8SXX - chains A and C of the 12 polymer chains in the assembly; structure by electron microscopy, 3.60 A resolution.

[Chain A (and C)]
Protein: SIR2-like domain-containing protein
From: Escherichia coli
Notes: chain C of this document is another copy of the same molecule, construct and numbering; everything in this record applies to it too
UniProt: A0A7B5N0T7 (A0A7B5N0T7_ECOLX); numbering as in UniProt (aligned over 1-415)
Amino-acid sequence (415 residues; numbered 1 to 415; the number before each row is that of its first residue):
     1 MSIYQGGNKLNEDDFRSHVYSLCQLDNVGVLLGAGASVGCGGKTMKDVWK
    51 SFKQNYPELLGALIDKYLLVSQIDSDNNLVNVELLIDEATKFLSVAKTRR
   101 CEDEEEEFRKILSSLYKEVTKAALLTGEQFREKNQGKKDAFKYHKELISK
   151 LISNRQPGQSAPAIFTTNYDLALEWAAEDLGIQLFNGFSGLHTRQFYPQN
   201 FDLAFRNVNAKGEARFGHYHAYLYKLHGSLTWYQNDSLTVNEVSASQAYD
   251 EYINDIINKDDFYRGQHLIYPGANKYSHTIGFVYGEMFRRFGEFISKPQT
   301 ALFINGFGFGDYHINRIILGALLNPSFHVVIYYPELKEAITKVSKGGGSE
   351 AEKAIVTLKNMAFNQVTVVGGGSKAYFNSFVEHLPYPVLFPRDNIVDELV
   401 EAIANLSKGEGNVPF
Unresolved in the structure: 1, 210-217, 408-415
Small-molecule neighbours: NAD (nicotinamide-adenine-dinucleotide): Gly33, Ala34, Thr44, Met45, Asn81, Glu83, Thr167, Asn168, Leu226, His227, Gly228, Pro271, Gly272, Lys275, Tyr284, Met287, Phe288, Gly306, Phe307, Gly308
What the authors report for this chain:
  - binding site for NAD: His227, Tyr284, Tyr376, Phe377
  - catalytic residues: His227, Asp311, His313
  - mutagenesis - H227A, D311A, H313A: abolished catalytic activity on NAD+
  - mutagenesis - H227A, D311A, H313A: decreased catalytic activity on single-stranded DNA
  - mutagenesis - H227A: decreased growth

[Interface between chain A and chain C]
Contacting residue pairs (12):
  Arg316(A) - Ser407(C)
  Leu319(A) - Ala402(C)
  Leu319(A) - Ile403(C)
  Leu319(A) - Leu406(C)  hydrophobic
  Leu319(A) - Ser407(C)
  Leu322(A) - Leu399(C)  hydrophobic
  Ala354(A) - Leu406(C)
  Thr357(A) - Asn405(C)
  Thr357(A) - Leu406(C)
  Leu358(A) - Leu406(C)  hydrophobic
  Met361(A) - Glu398(C)
  Ala362(A) - Glu398(C)  hydrogen bond (backbone-side chain)
Also at the interface, not in a pair above, chain A (9 interface residues in all): Phe363
Also at the interface, not in a pair above, chain C (8 interface residues in all): Ile395

[Overview]
9 residues of chain A and 8 residues of chain C are in contact, with 1 hydrogen bond. Its one hydrogen-bonded
contact is Ala362(A)-Glu398(C). Bound to chain A: NAD. The paper reports catalytic residues His227(A),
Asp311(A) and His313(A); H227A, D311A and H313A of chain A abolish catalytic activity on NAD+.
Chain A and chain C are both SIR2-like domain-containing protein (Escherichia coli); the structure, E. coli
dodecamer SIR2, was determined by electron microscopy (same publication as 8SU9, 8SUW, 8SUB, 8UAE and 8UAF).
